Entry 4MX7 (X-ray diffraction, 2.24 A resolution); this record covers chains A and B.

Chain A:
Molecule: Antigen-presenting glycoprotein CD1d1
Source organism: Mus musculus
Notes: fragment: CD1d ectdomain
UniProt: P11609 (CD1D1_MOUSE); residues 1-279 here correspond to UniProt positions 19-297 (UniProt number = residue number + 18)
Chain sequence (285 residues; numbered 1 to 285; the number before each row is that of its first residue):
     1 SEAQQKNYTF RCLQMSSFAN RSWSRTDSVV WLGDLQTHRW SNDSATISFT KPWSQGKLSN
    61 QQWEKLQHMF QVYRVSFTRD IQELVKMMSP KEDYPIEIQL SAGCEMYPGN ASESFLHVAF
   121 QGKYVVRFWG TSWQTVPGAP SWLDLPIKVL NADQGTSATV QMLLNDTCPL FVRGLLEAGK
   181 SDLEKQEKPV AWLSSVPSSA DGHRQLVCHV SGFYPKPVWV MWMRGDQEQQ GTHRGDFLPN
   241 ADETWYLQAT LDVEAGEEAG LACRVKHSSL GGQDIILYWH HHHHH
Disordered / not traced: 1-6, 280-285
Sequence notes: expression tag (280-285)
Disulfides: Cys104-Cys168, Cys208-Cys263
Covalently attached groups: N-acetylglucosamine (NAG) linked to Asn20, Asn42, Asn165
Residues lining bound ligands: dioleoyl-phosphatidic acid (MX7; (2R)-3-(phosphonooxy)propane-1,2-diyl (9Z,9'Z)bis-octadec-9-enoate): Phe10, Cys12, Val30, Trp63, Leu66, Met69, Phe70, Tyr73, Ser76, Phe77, Arg79, Asp80, Ile81, Leu84, Val85, Met88, Ile96, Ile98, Leu100, Ala102, Leu116, Val118, Phe120, Trp133, Trp142, Leu143, Ile147, Leu150, Asp153, Thr156, Thr159, Val160, Leu163, Leu164, Thr167, Cys168, Phe171
Curated features (UniProtKB/Swiss-Prot):
  - binding site (a D-galactosylceramide): Asp80, Asp153 to Thr156
  - glycosylation (N-linked (GlcNAc...) asparagine): Asn7, Asn20, Asn42, Asn110, Asn165

Chain B:
Molecule: Beta-2-microglobulin
Source organism: Mus musculus
Notes: fragment: b2M ectodomain
UniProt: P01887 (B2MG_MOUSE); residues 1-99 here correspond to UniProt positions 21-119 (UniProt number = residue number + 20)
Chain sequence (99 residues; each row starts with the number of its first residue):
     1 IQKTPQIQVY SRHPPENGKP NILNCYVTQF HPPHIEIQML KNGKKIPKVE MSDMSFSKDW
    61 SFYILAHTEF TPTETDTYAC RVKHASMAEP KTVYWDRDM
Disordered / not traced: 1, 97-99
Disulfides: Cys25-Cys80

Interface between chain A and chain B:
Residue-residue contacts (57):
  Arg11(A) - Phe56(B)  hydrogen bond (side chain-backbone)
  Arg11(A) - Tyr63(B)  hydrogen bond
  Leu13(A) - Ser55(B)
  Leu13(A) - Phe56(B)
  Gln14(A) - Phe56(B)
  Met15(A) - Met54(B)
  Met15(A) - Phe56(B)  hydrophobic
  Met15(A) - Phe62(B)  hydrophobic
  Ser17(A) - Pro33(B)
  Ser17(A) - His34(B)  hydrogen bond
  Val29(A) - Asp53(B)
  Val29(A) - Met54(B)
  Val29(A) - Ser55(B)
  Trp31(A) - Ser55(B)  hydrogen bond
  Trp31(A) - Tyr63(B)
  Gln36(A) - Asp53(B)  hydrogen bond
  Arg39(A) - Asp53(B)  salt bridge
  Glu97(A) - His31(B)
  Glu97(A) - Pro32(B)
  Glu97(A) - Pro33(B)
  Glu97(A) - His34(B)  salt bridge
  Gln99(A) - His31(B)
  Gln99(A) - Phe56(B)
  Gln99(A) - Trp60(B)  hydrogen bond (side chain-backbone)
  Gln99(A) - Phe62(B)
  Leu100(A) - Phe56(B)
  Ser101(A) - Trp60(B)
  His117(A) - Trp60(B)
  Ala119(A) - Trp60(B)  hydrophobic
  Gln121(A) - His31(B)
  Gly122(A) - His31(B)
  Gly122(A) - Trp60(B)
  Tyr124(A) - Trp60(B)
  Val190(A) - Pro14(B)  hydrophobic
  Trp192(A) - Ser11(B)
  Trp192(A) - His13(B)
  Trp192(A) - Pro14(B)  hydrophobic
  Trp192(A) - Pro15(B)
  Val196(A) - Asp96(B)
  Ser211(A) - Arg12(B)  hydrogen bond (side chain-backbone)
  Gly212(A) - Arg12(B)
  Leu238(A) - Gln8(B)
  Leu238(A) - Tyr10(B)
  Leu238(A) - Tyr26(B)  hydrophobic
  Pro239(A) - Tyr10(B)  hydrogen bond (backbone-side chain)
  Pro239(A) - Tyr26(B)
  Pro239(A) - Leu65(B)
  Asn240(A) - Tyr10(B)
  Asn240(A) - Arg12(B)
  Asn240(A) - Asn24(B)  hydrogen bond
  Asn240(A) - Leu65(B)
  Ala241(A) - Leu65(B)
  Ala241(A) - His67(B)
  Asp242(A) - Arg12(B)  salt bridge
  Thr244(A) - Arg12(B)
  Tyr246(A) - Tyr10(B)  hydrophobic
  Tyr246(A) - Ser11(B)
Also at the interface, not in a pair above, chain A (31 interface residues in all): Val118
Also at the interface, not in a pair above, chain B (25 interface residues in all): Ser57, Lys58

Overview:
31 residues of chain A face 25 of chain B across their interface, with 9 hydrogen bonds and 3 salt bridges.
Among the polar pairs are Arg39(A)-Asp53(B), Glu97(A)-His34(B) and Asp242(A)-Arg12(B). Bound to chain A:
dioleoyl-phosphatidic acid. N-acetylglucosamine is covalently linked to Asn20(A), Asn42(A) and Asn165(A).
Here chain A is Antigen-presenting glycoprotein CD1d1 and chain B is Beta-2-microglobulin, both from Mus
musculus. Entry 4MX7 (Structure of mouse CD1d in complex with dioleoyl-phosphatidic acid) was determined by
X-ray diffraction.
